PDB entry 2OBX | X-ray diffraction, 2.53 A resolution | chains A and H of the 10 polymer chains in the assembly

Chain A (and H):
Molecule: 6,7-dimethyl-8-ribityllumazine synthase 1
From: Mesorhizobium loti
Notes: EC 2.5.1.78; chain H of this document is another copy of the same molecule, construct and numbering; everything in this record applies to it too
Reference sequence: Q986N2 (RISB1_RHILO); residue numbers follow UniProt; this construct covers 1-157
Sequence (157 residues; each row starts with the number of its first residue):
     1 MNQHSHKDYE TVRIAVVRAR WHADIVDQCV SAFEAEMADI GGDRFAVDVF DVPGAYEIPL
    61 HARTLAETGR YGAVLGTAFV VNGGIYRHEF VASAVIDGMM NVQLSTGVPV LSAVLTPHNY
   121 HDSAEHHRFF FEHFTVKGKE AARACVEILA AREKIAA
Not modelled in the structure: 1-5, 156-157 (chain H: 1-9, 157)
Swiss-Prot annotation at these positions:
  - active site: Arg87 (Proton donor)
  - binding site (5-amino-6-(D-ribitylamino)uracil): Trp21, Ala55 to Glu57, Phe79 to Val81, Ser112
  - binding site ((2S)-2-hydroxy-3-oxobutyl phosphate): His126
Ligand contacts: 5-Nitro-6- (INI; 5-nitro-6-ribityl-amino-2,4(1h,3h)-pyrimidinedione): Ala19, Trp21, His22, Pro53, Gly54, Ala55, Tyr56, Glu57, Ala78, Phe79, Val80, Val81, Val91
What the authors report for this chain:
  - binding site for 5-Nitro-6-: Trp21
  - self-association interface (contacts with another copy of this molecule); pairs are residue here / residue on that copy: Arg128-Glu132 (salt bridge)

Interface between chain A and chain H:
Contacting residue pairs (8):
  Asn119(A) with His118(H)
  Glu125(A) with Phe129(H); His133(H), salt bridge
  Arg128(A) with Arg128(H); Glu132(H), salt bridge
  Phe129(A) with Phe129(H), hydrophobic
  Glu132(A) with Arg128(H), salt bridge
  His133(A) with Glu125(H)
Other interface residues (no listed pair), chain A (7 interface residues in all): His118
Other interface residues (no listed pair), chain H (7 interface residues in all): Asn119

Overview:
Chain A and chain H each contribute 7 residues to their interface; the contacts include 3 salt bridges. Polar
contacts include Glu125(A)-His133(H) and Arg128(A)-Glu132(H). Chain A binds 5-Nitro-6-. From the paper: a
binding site for 5-Nitro-6- at Trp21(A); a self-association interface involving Arg128(A) and Glu132(A).
Both chains are 6,7-dimethyl-8-ribityllumazine synthase 1 (Mesorhizobium loti). Entry 2OBX (Lumazine synthase
RibH2 from Mesorhizobium loti (Gene mll7281, Swiss-Prot entry Q986N2) complexed with inhibitor
5-Nitro-6-(D-Ribitylamino)-2,4(1H,3H) Pyrimidinedione) was determined by X-ray diffraction, deposited together
with 2I0F, 2O6H and 2F59.
